4RUB - chains B and V of the 8 polymer chains in the assembly; structure by X-ray diffraction, 2.70 A resolution.

[Chain B]
Name: Ribulose 1,5-bisphosphate carboxylase/oxygenase (form IV)
Source organism: Nicotiana tabacum
Notes: EC 4.1.1.39
Reference sequence: P00876 (RBL_TOBAC); residue numbers follow UniProt; this construct covers 1-477
Chain sequence (477 residues; row label = number of the first residue in the row):
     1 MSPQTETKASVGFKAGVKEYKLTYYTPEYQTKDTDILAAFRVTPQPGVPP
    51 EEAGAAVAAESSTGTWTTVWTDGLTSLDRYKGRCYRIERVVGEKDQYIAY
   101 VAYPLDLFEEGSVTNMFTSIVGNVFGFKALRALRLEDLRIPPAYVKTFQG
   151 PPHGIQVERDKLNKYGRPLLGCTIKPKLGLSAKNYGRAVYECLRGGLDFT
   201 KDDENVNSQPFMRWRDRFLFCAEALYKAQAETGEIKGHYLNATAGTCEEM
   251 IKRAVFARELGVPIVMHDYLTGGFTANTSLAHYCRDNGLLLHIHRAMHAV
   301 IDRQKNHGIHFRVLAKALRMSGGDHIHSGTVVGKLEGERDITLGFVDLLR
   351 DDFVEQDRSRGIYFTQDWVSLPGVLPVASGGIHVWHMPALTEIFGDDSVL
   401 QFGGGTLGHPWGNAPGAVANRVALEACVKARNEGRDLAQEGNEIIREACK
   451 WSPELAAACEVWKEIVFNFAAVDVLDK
Not modelled in the structure: 1-8, 474-477
Disulfide bonds: C449-C459
Covalently attached groups: formate (FMT) linked to K201
Ion coordination: Mg2+: D203, E204 (together with 2-carboxyarabinitol-1,5-diphosphate, formate)
Ligand contacts:
  - 2-carboxyarabinitol-1,5-diphosphate (CAP), molecule 1: E60, T65, W66, N123
  - 2-carboxyarabinitol-1,5-diphosphate (CAP), molecule 2: T173, K175, K177, D203, E204, H294, R295, H298, H327, K334, L335, S379, G380, G381, Q401, F402, G403, G404
UniProt features mapped onto this chain:
  - active site (Proton acceptor): K175, H294
  - binding site (substrate): N123, T173, K177, R295, H327, S379
  - binding site (Mg(2+)): K201, D203, E204
  - site: K334 (Transition state stabilizer)
  - modified residue: P3 (N-acetylproline), K14 (N6,N6,N6-trimethyllysine), K201 (N6-carboxylysine)

[Chain V]
Name: Ribulose 1,5-bisphosphate carboxylase/oxygenase (form IV)
Source organism: Nicotiana tabacum
Notes: EC 4.1.1.39
Reference sequence: P69249 (RBS_TOBAC); residues 1-123 here correspond to UniProt positions 58-180 (UniProt number = residue number + 57)
Chain sequence (123 residues; row label = number of the first residue in the row):
     1 MQVWPPINKKKYETLSYLPDLSQEQLLSEVEYLLKNGWVPCLEFETEHGF
    51 VYRENNKSPGYYDGRYWTMWKLPMFGCTDATQVLAEVGEAKKAYPQAWIR
   101 IIGFDNVRQVQCISFIAYKPEGY
Construct notes: conflict G88 (Glu145 in P69249)

[Interface between chain B and chain V]
Residue-residue contacts - 16 pairs, chain B then chain V:
  A9(B) with V39(V), hydrophobic; F75(V), hydrophobic; N106(V)
  F13(B) with L72(V), hydrophobic
  W70(B) with M69(V), hydrophobic; L72(V), hydrophobic; P73(V), hydrophobic; F75(V)
  G73(B) with F75(V); N106(V)
  L74(B) with N106(V); Q109(V)
  T75(B) with N106(V); Q109(V)
  S76(B) with N106(V)
  R79(B) with V107(V)
Also at the interface, not in a pair above, chain B (10 interface residues in all): S10, V11
Also at the interface, not in a pair above, chain V (9 interface residues in all): G76

[In short]
The interface between chain B and chain V involves 10 residues on one side and 9 on the other. Ligands of
chain B: 2-carboxyarabinitol-1,5-diphosphate. UniProt lists active-site residues K175(B) and H294(B), 6
substrate-binding residues and 3 Mg2+-binding residues on chain B.
Here chain B is Ribulose 1,5-bisphosphate carboxylase/oxygenase (form IV) and chain V is Ribulose
1,5-bisphosphate carboxylase/oxygenase (form IV), both from Nicotiana tabacum. Entry 4RUB (A crystal form of
ribulose-1,5-bisphosphate carboxylase(slash)oxygenase from nicotiana tabacum in the activated state) was
determined by X-ray diffraction.
